Entry 5YL2 (X-ray diffraction, 2.09 A resolution); this record covers chains B and E of the 6 polymer chains in the assembly.

# Chain B
Name: Tubulin beta chain
From: Sus scrofa
UniProtKB: A0A287AGU7 (A0A287AGU7_PIG); residue numbers follow UniProt; this construct covers 1-445
Sequence (445 residues; row label = number of the first residue in the row):
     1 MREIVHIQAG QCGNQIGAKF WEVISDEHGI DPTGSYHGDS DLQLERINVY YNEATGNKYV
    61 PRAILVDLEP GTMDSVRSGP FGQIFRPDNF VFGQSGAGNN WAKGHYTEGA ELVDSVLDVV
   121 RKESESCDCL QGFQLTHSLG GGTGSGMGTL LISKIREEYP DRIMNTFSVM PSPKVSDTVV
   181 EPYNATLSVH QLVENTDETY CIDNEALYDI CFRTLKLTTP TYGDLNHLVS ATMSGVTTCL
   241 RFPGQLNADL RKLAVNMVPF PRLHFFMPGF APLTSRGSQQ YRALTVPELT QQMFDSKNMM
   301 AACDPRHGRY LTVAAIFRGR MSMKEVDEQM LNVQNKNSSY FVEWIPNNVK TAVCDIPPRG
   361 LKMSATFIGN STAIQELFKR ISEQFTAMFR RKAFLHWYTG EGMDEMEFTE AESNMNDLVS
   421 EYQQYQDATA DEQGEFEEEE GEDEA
Unresolved in the structure: 429-445
Bound ions: Mg2+: Q11 (together with GDP)
Ligand contacts:
  - 8WU ((E)-1-(5-methoxy-2,2-dimethyl-chromen-8-yl)-3-(4-methoxy-3-oxidanyl-phenyl)prop-2-en-1-one): Y200, V236, C239, L240, L246, A248, D249, K252, L253, N256, M257, T312, V313, A314, A315, N347, N348, V349, K350, T351, A352, I368
  - GDP (guanosine-5'-diphosphate): G10, Q11, C12, Q15, I16, D67, A97, N99, S138, G140, G141, G142, T143, G144, V169, P171, V175, D177, E181, N204, L207, Y222, L225, N226

# Chain E
Name: Stathmin-4
From: Rattus norvegicus
UniProtKB: P63043 (STMN4_RAT); residues 5-145 here correspond to UniProt positions 49-189 (UniProt number = residue number + 44)
Sequence (143 residues; row label = number of the first residue in the row):
     3 MADMEVIELN KCTSGQSFEV ILKPPSFDGV PEFNASLPRR RDPSLEEIQK KLEAAEERRK
    63 YQEAELLKHL AEKREHEREV IQKAIEENNN FIKMAKEKLA QKMESNKENR EAHLAAMLER
   123 LQEKDKHAEE VRKNKELKEE ASR
Unresolved in the structure: 3-5, 29-43, 142-145
Construct notes: expression tag (3-4)
Curated features (UniProtKB/Swiss-Prot):
  - modified residue: S46 (Phosphoserine)

# Interface between chain B and chain E
Residue-residue contacts (25):
  Y106(B) - H78(E)  hydrogen bond
  Y106(B) - E79(E)
  Y106(B) - V82(E)  hydrophobic
  Y106(B) - I83(E)
  L150(B) - E79(E)
  S153(B) - L72(E)
  S153(B) - R76(E)  hydrogen bond
  K154(B) - R76(E)
  K154(B) - E79(E)  salt bridge
  R156(B) - L68(E)
  E157(B) - L69(E)
  E157(B) - L72(E)
  E157(B) - R76(E)  salt bridge
  P160(B) - E65(E)
  P160(B) - L68(E)  hydrophobic
  E194(B) - H71(E)
  E194(B) - K75(E)  salt bridge
  E401(B) - V82(E)
  E401(B) - A86(E)
  G402(B) - V82(E)
  G402(B) - K85(E)
  G402(B) - A86(E)
  M403(B) - V82(E)
  D404(B) - K85(E)  salt bridge
  E407(B) - H78(E)  salt bridge
Interface residues without a listed pair, chain B (17 interface residues in all): H105, T107, T399, G400
Interface residues without a listed pair, chain E (15 interface residues in all): A73, E89

# In short
17 residues of chain B and 15 residues of chain E are in contact; the contacts include 2 hydrogen bonds and 5
salt bridges. Polar contacts include K154(B)-E79(E), E157(B)-R76(E) and E194(B)-K75(E). Chain B binds GDP and
compound 8WU.
Here chain B is Tubulin beta chain (Sus scrofa) and chain E is Stathmin-4 (Rattus norvegicus). Entry 5YL2
(Crystal structure of T2R-TTL-Y28 complex) was determined by X-ray diffraction, deposited together with 5XIW,
5YLJ, 5YLS and 5XP3.
